Entry 8E8R (electron microscopy, 2.66 A resolution); this record covers chains 1 and 4 of the 6 polymer chains in the assembly.

== Chain 1 ==
Protein: Capsid protein VP1
Source organism: Human poliovirus 3 strain Sabin
UniProt: B2X7G7 (B2X7G7_9ENTO); residues 24-302 here correspond to UniProt positions 22-300 (UniProt number = residue number - 2)
Chain sequence (279 residues; row label = number of the first residue in the row):
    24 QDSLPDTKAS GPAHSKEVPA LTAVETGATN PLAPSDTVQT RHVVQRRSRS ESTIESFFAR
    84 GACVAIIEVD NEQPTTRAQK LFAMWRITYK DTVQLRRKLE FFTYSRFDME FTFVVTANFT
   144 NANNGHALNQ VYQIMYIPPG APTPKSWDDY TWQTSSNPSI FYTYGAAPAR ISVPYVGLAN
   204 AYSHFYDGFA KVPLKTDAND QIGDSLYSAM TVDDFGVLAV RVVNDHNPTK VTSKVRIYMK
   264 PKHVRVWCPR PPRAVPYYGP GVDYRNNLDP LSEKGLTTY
Not modelled in the structure: 99-100
Reported in the primary citation:
  - conformationally variable residues (order/disorder transition): Q96 to K103

== Chain 4 ==
Protein: Capsid protein VP4
Source organism: Human poliovirus 3 strain Sabin
UniProt: A0A2H4Z5W5 (A0A2H4Z5W5_9ENTO); residues 2-69 here = UniProt positions 2-69
Chain sequence (68 residues; row label = number of the first residue in the row):
     2 GAQVSSQKVG AHENSNRAYG GSTINYTTIN YYKDSASNAA SKQDYSQDPS KFTEPLKDVL
    62 IKTAPALN
Not modelled in the structure: 16-23, 69

== Chain 1 / chain 4 interface ==
Contacting residue pairs - 33 pairs, chain 1 then chain 4:
  D25(1) with K9(4), salt bridge; Y46(4), hydrogen bond (backbone-side chain)
  S26(1) with Y46(4)
  E40(1) with T64(4), hydrogen bond
  V41(1) with T64(4), hydrogen bond (backbone-backbone)
  P42(1) with K63(4)
  A46(1) with A67(4); L68(4), hydrophobic
  T49(1) with L57(4); A67(4)
  A51(1) with T54(4); E55(4); L57(4), hydrophobic
  T52(1) with T54(4), hydrogen bond (backbone-backbone); E55(4)
  P54(1) with E55(4); K63(4)
  D59(1) with K63(4), salt bridge
  S71(1) with K9(4)
  T76(1) with D45(4), hydrogen bond
  I77(1) with D45(4)
  E78(1) with A41(4); D45(4), hydrogen bond (backbone-side chain)
  D131(1) with A37(4)
  S195(1) with A37(4), hydrogen bond (side chain-backbone)
  P197(1) with A37(4), hydrophobic
  K265(1) with A37(4), hydrogen bond (side chain-backbone); S38(4); N39(4), hydrogen bond (side chain-backbone)
  H266(1) with S36(4); N39(4); A40(4), hydrogen bond (side chain-backbone)
  P272(1) with F53(4), hydrophobic
Other interface residues (no listed pair), chain 1 (27 interface residues in all): T45, G50, N53, R69, A82, V196
Other interface residues (no listed pair), chain 4 (20 interface residues in all): K43, P56, A65

== Overview ==
Chain 1 and chain 4 form an interface of 27 and 20 residues respectively, with 10 hydrogen bonds and 2 salt
bridges. Polar pairs include D25(1)-K9(4), D59(1)-K63(4) and D25(1)-Y46(4). The paper reports conformational
variability at Q96(1).
Chain 1 is Capsid protein VP1 and chain 4 is Capsid protein VP4, both from Human poliovirus 3 strain Sabin;
the structure, 9H2 Fab-Sabin poliovirus 3 complex, was determined by electron microscopy (same publication as
8E8L, 8E8S, 8E8X, 8E8Y and 8E8Z).
